PDB entry 7NUF | X-ray diffraction, 2.00 A resolution | chains A and C

Chain A:
Name: Signal transducer and activator of transcription 1-alpha/beta
Source organism: Homo sapiens
Reference sequence: P42224 (STAT1_HUMAN); aligned to UniProt positions 132-684 over residues 132-684
Chain sequence (546 residues; numbered 131 to 684; 8 numbers in that range are skipped by the numbering (no residue carries them; nothing is unmodelled there); the number before each row is that of its first residue):
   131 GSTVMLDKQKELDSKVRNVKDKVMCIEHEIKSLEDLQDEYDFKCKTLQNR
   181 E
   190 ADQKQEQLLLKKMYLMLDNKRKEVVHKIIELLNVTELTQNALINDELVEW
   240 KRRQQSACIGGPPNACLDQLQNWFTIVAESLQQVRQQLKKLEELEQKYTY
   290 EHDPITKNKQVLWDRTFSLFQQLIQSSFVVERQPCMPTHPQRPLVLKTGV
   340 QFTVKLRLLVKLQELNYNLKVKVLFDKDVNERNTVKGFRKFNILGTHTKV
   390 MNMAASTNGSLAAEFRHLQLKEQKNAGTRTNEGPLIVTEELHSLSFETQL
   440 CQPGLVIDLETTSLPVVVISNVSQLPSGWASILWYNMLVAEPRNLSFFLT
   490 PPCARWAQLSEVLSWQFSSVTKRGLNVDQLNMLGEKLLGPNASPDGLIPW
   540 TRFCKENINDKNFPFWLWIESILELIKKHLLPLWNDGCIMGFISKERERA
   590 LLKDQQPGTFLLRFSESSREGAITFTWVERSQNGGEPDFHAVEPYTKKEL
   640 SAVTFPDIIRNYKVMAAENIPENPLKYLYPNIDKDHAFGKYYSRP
Unresolved in the structure: 131-132, 190, 393-397, 414-421, 548-549, 621-625, 684
Differences from the reference sequence: expression tag (131); engineered mutation A190 (His182 in P42224), A393 (Glu in P42224), A394 (Glu in P42224)
Curated features (UniProtKB/Swiss-Prot):
  - modified residue: K175 (N6-methyllysine), K296 (N6-methyllysine), K366 (N6-methyllysine), K525 (N6-methyllysine), K637 (N6-methyllysine), E657 (ADP-ribosyl glutamic acid), K665 (N6-methyllysine)
From the paper describing this entry:
  - specificity-determining residues: H629

Chain C:
Name: Uncharacterized protein 18
Reference sequence: P17356 (V018_VACCW); aligned to UniProt positions 10-19 over residues 21-30 (the alignment contains insertions or deletions, so no single offset holds)
Chain sequence (21 residues; numbered 11 to 31; the number before each row is that of its first residue):
    11 MWSVFIHGHDGSNKGSKTYTS
Unresolved in the structure: 31
Differences from the reference sequence: expression tag (31)
Covalently attached groups: acetyl group (ACE) linked to M11
Small-molecule neighbours: acetyl group (ACE): W12, Y29, T30
From the paper describing this entry:
  - contacts within the chain: S13-T28 (hydrogen bond), H17-G21 (hydrogen bond), D20-K24

Chain A / chain C interface:
Residue-residue contacts - 29 pairs, chain A then chain C:
  K584(A) with W12(C); Y29(C), hydrogen bond
  E585(A) with W12(C)
  R588(A) with W12(C)
  W616(A) with H17(C)
  D627(A) with F15(C)
  F628(A) with V14(C); F15(C), hydrogen bond (backbone-backbone)
  H629(A) with V14(C); F15(C); H17(C), hydrogen bond
  A630(A) with V14(C); F15(C), hydrogen bond (backbone-backbone); I16(C); H17(C), hydrogen bond (backbone-backbone)
  V631(A) with H17(C); G18(C)
  E632(A) with H17(C), hydrogen bond (backbone-backbone); H19(C), hydrogen bond (backbone-side chain); K24(C), salt bridge
  P633(A) with H19(C)
  Y634(A) with H19(C)
  E638(A) with H19(C), salt bridge
  Y651(A) with H17(C); G18(C), hydrogen bond (side chain-backbone); H19(C); G21(C)
  K652(A) with D20(C); G21(C)
Interface residues without a listed pair, chain A (16 interface residues in all): V653
Interface residues without a listed pair, chain C (12 interface residues in all): S13
Interface features reported in the paper:
  - specific contacts: K584(A)-Y29(C) (hydrogen bond), H629(A)-H17(C) (hydrogen bond), Y634(A)-H19(C) (pi stacking), Y651(A)-G18(C) (hydrogen bond)
  - interface residues, chain C: W12(C), V14(C), I16(C)

Summary:
16 residues of chain A and 12 residues of chain C are in contact; the contacts include 8 hydrogen bonds and 2
salt bridges. Polar pairs include E632(A)-K24(C), E638(A)-H19(C) and K584(A)-Y29(C). The authors report
hydrogen bonds between K584(A) and Y29(C), H629(A) and H17(C) and Y651(A) and G18(C); pi stacking between
Y634(A) and H19(C). From the paper: interface residues W12(C), V14(C) and I16(C); the specificity determinant
H629(A).
Here chain A is Signal transducer and activator of transcription 1-alpha/beta (Homo sapiens) and chain C is
Uncharacterized protein 18. Entry 7NUF (Vaccinia virus protein 018 in complex with STAT1) was determined by
X-ray diffraction.
